Entry 7LMA (electron microscopy, 3.30 A resolution); this record covers chains E and F of the 8 polymer chains in the assembly.

[Chain E]
Molecule: Telomerase holoenzyme Teb2 subunit
Source organism: Tetrahymena thermophila
UniProt: A0A0U8TRG9 (A0A0U8TRG9_TETTH); numbering as in UniProt (aligned over 1-269)
Chain sequence (269 residues; each row starts with the number of its first residue):
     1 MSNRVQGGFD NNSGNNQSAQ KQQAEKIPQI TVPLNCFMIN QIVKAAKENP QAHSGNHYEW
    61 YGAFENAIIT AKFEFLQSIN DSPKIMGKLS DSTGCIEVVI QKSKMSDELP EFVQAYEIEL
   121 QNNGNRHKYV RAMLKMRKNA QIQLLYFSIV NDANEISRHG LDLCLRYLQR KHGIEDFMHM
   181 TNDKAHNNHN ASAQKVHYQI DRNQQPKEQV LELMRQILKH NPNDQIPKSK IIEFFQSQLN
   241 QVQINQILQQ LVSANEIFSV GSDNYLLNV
Unresolved in the structure: 1-28, 176-269
Curated features (UniProtKB/Swiss-Prot):
  - DNA-binding region: Ile69 to Ile149 (OB)

[Chain F]
Molecule: Telomerase holoenzyme Teb3 subunit
Source organism: Tetrahymena thermophila
UniProt: A0A0U8UFF4 (A0A0U8UFF4_TETTH); residues 1-121 here = UniProt positions 1-121
Chain sequence (121 residues; row label = number of the first residue in the row):
     1 MDAEQEQVMY PRILFEQMAQ FRGKKVTVVG NVCNEDQNDS LVIEFGPTGL NQHVVIDNYR
    61 RVDLNNTTKF VEIRGVVLNQ NIVSCEELTE FEQKDPFDFD TYSKLIHLSQ SDKLSSLFTD
   121 Q
Unresolved in the structure: 1-4, 36-39, 47-51

[Interface between chain E and chain F]
Residue-residue contacts (47):
  Asn35(E) - Leu117(F)
  Asn35(E) - Phe118(F)
  Phe37(E) - Leu117(F)
  Phe37(E) - Phe118(F)
  Phe37(E) - Thr119(F)
  Phe37(E) - Asp120(F)
  Met38(E) - Leu117(F)
  Asn40(E) - Gln7(F)  hydrogen bond
  Lys72(E) - Arg74(F)
  Lys72(E) - Glu87(F)  salt bridge
  Lys72(E) - Thr89(F)
  Ser90(E) - Arg74(F)  hydrogen bond
  Asp91(E) - Arg12(F)  salt bridge
  Ser92(E) - Tyr10(F)  hydrogen bond (side chain-backbone)
  Ser92(E) - Pro11(F)
  Ser92(E) - Arg12(F)  hydrogen bond
  Thr93(E) - Met9(F)
  Thr93(E) - Phe118(F)
  Gly94(E) - Gln7(F)
  Cys95(E) - Gln7(F)  hydrogen bond (backbone-side chain)
  Glu97(E) - Gln5(F)
  Arg126(E) - Asp63(F)  hydrogen bond (side chain-backbone)
  Arg126(E) - Asn65(F)
  Lys128(E) - Glu90(F)
  Tyr129(E) - Glu72(F)  hydrogen bond
  Tyr129(E) - Arg74(F)  hydrogen bond
  Asn151(E) - Phe91(F)
  Asn151(E) - Glu92(F)
  Asn151(E) - Gln93(F)
  Asp152(E) - Gln93(F)  hydrogen bond
  Asp152(E) - Asp95(F)
  Ala153(E) - Phe70(F)  hydrophobic
  Ala153(E) - Phe91(F)
  Ala153(E) - Gln93(F)
  Ala153(E) - Phe97(F)  hydrophobic
  Asn154(E) - Gln93(F)
  Asn154(E) - Asp98(F)  hydrogen bond (side chain-backbone)
  Ile156(E) - Arg12(F)
  Ser157(E) - Tyr102(F)
  Ser157(E) - Leu105(F)
  Gly160(E) - Leu105(F)
  Leu161(E) - Leu105(F)
  Cys164(E) - Leu114(F)  hydrophobic
  Cys164(E) - Phe118(F)  hydrophobic
  Tyr167(E) - Leu114(F)  hydrophobic
  Tyr167(E) - Leu117(F)  hydrophobic
  Leu168(E) - Leu114(F)  hydrophobic
Other interface residues (no listed pair), chain E (31 interface residues in all): Trp60, Asn123, His127, Leu163, His172
Other interface residues (no listed pair), chain F (36 interface residues in all): Glu6, Thr27, Tyr59, Leu64, Pro96, Thr101, Leu108, Lys113, Ser116

[Summary]
31 residues of chain E and 36 residues of chain F are in contact, with 10 hydrogen bonds and 2 salt bridges.
Polar contacts include Lys72(E)-Glu87(F), Asp91(E)-Arg12(F) and Asn40(E)-Gln7(F). UniProt lists a DNA-binding
region on chain E.
Here chain E is Telomerase holoenzyme Teb2 subunit and chain F is Telomerase holoenzyme Teb3 subunit, both
from Tetrahymena thermophila. Entry 7LMA (Tetrahymena telomerase T3D2 structure at 3.3 Angstrom) was
determined by electron microscopy together with 7LMB from the same study.
